Entry 6PQR (electron microscopy, 3.40 A resolution); this record covers chains A and D of the 6 polymer chains in the assembly.

# Chain A (and D)
Protein: DNA-mediated transposase
Organism: Helicoverpa zea
Notes: chain D of this document is another copy of the same molecule, construct and numbering; everything in this record applies to it too
Reference sequence: B0F0C5 (B0F0C5_HELZE); residues 17-507 here = UniProt positions 17-507
Amino-acid sequence (497 residues; row label = number of the first residue in the row):
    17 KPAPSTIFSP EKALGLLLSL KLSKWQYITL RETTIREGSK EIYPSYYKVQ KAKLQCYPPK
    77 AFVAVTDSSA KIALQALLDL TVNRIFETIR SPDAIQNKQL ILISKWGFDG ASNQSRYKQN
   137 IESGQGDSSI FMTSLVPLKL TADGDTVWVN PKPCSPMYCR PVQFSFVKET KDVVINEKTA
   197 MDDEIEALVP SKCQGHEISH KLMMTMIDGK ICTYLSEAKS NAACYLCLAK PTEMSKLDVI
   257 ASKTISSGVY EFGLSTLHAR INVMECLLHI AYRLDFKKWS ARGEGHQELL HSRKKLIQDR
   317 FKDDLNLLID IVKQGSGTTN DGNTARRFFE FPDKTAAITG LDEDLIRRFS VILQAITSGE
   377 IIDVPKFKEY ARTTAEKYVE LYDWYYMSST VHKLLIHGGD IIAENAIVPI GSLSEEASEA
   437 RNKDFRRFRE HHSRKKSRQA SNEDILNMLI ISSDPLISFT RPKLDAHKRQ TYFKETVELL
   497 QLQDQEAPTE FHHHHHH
Unresolved in the structure: 17-20, 131-141, 245-252, 274, 509-513
Sequence notes: expression tag (508-513)
Bound ions: Mg2+: D125, D224; Zn2+: C240, C243, H408, K409, H413; K+: E431, E435
From the paper describing this entry:
  - catalytic residues: D125, D224, E435 (citing earlier work)

# How chain A and chain D interact
Pairs across the interface (33):
  I23(A) with E53(D); S55(D)
  F24(A) with T49(D); T50(D); E53(D)
  K28(A) with E53(D), salt bridge
  L32(A) with L46(D), hydrophobic
  S35(A) with W41(D); T45(D)
  L36(A) with Q42(D); T45(D); L46(D), hydrophobic
  L38(A) with L38(D), hydrophobic
  W41(A) with S35(D); R477(D); P478(D)
  Q42(A) with L36(D)
  T45(A) with S35(D); L36(D)
  L46(A) with L32(D), hydrophobic; L36(D), hydrophobic; Y59(D)
  T49(A) with F24(D)
  T50(A) with F24(D)
  E53(A) with I23(D); F24(D); K28(D), salt bridge
  S55(A) with I23(D)
  I58(A) with I58(D), hydrophobic
  Y59(A) with L46(D); Y59(D)
  R477(A) with W41(D)
  P478(A) with W41(D)
Interface residues without a listed pair, chain A (22 interface residues in all): K37, R52, T476
Interface residues without a listed pair, chain D (22 interface residues in all): K37, R52, T476

# Overview
The chain A/chain D interface involves 22 residues from each chain; the contacts include 2 salt bridges. Its
one salt-bridged contact is K28(A)-E53(D). The Mg2+ site is built by D125(A) and D224(A). The Zn2+ site is
built by C240(A), C243(A), H408(A), K409(A) and H413(A). The paper reports catalytic residues D125(A), D224(A)
and E435(A).
Both chains are DNA-mediated transposase (Helicoverpa zea). Entry 6PQR (Cryo-EM structure of HzTransib/intact
TIR substrate DNA pre-reaction complex (PRC)) was determined by electron microscopy, deposited together with
6PQU, 6PQX, 6PQY and 6PR5.
